7WPP - chains F and H of the 4 polymer chains in the assembly; structure by electron microscopy, 2.85 A resolution.

# Chain F (and H)
Name: von Willebrand factor
Organism: Homo sapiens
Notes: fragment: D'D3 domain; chain H of this document is another copy of the same molecule, construct and numbering; everything in this record applies to it too
UniProtKB: P04275 (VWF_HUMAN); residues 764-1241 here = UniProt positions 764-1241
Chain sequence (490 residues; each row starts with the number of its first residue):
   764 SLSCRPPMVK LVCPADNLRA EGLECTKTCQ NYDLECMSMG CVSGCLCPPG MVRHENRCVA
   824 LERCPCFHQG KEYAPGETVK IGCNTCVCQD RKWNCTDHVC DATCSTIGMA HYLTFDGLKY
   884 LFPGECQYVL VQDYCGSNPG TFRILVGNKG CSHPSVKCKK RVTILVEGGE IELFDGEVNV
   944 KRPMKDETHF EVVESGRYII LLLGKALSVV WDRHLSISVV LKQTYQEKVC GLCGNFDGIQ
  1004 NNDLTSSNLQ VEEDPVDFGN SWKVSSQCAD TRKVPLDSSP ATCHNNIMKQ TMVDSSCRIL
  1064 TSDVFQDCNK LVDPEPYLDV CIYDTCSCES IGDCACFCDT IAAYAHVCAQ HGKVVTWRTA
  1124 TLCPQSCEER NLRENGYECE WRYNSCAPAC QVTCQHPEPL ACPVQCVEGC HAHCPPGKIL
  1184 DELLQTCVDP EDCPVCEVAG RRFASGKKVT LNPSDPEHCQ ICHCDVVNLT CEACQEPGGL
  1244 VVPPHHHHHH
Unresolved in the structure: 764-766, 1242-1253
Sequence notes: expression tag (1242-1253)
Curated features (UniProtKB/Swiss-Prot):
  - region: Ser-764 to Glu-787 (Amino-terminal), Arg-826 to Asp-853 (CX)
  - glycosylation (N-linked (GlcNAc...) asparagine): Asn-857, Asn-1147, Asn-1231
  - natural variant: Cys-788 (C788Y: In VWD2), Thr-791 (T791M: In VWD2), Arg-816 (R816W: In VWD2), Arg-854 (R854Q: In VWD2), Cys-1060 (C1060R: In VWD2), Cys-1149 (C1149R: In VWD1)
  - mutagenesis: Cys-1149 (C1149R: Reduced secretion and increased intracellular retention. Similar phenotype; when associated with S-1169), Cys-1169 (C1169S: Reduced secretion and increased intracellular retention. Similar phenotype; when associated with R-1149)
Disulfide bonds: Cys-767/Cys-808, Cys-776/Cys-804, Cys-788/Cys-799, Cys-792/Cys-827, Cys-810/Cys-821, Cys-829/Cys-851, Cys-846/Cys-863, Cys-849/Cys-858, Cys-867/Cys-996, Cys-889/Cys-1031, Cys-898/Cys-993, Cys-914/Cys-921, Cys-1046/Cys-1089, Cys-1060/Cys-1084, Cys-1071/Cys-1111, Cys-1091/Cys-1099, Cys-1101/Cys-1126, Cys-1130/Cys-1173, Cys-1149/Cys-1169, Cys-1153/Cys-1165, Cys-1157/Cys-1196, Cys-1177/Cys-1190, Cys-1199/Cys-1227, Cys-1222/Cys-1237, Cys-1225/Cys-1234
Glycans and other covalent adducts: N-acetylglucosamine (NAG) linked to Asn-857, Asn-1147, Asn-1231
Bound ions: Ca2+: Asp-879, Asn-998, Asp-1000, Ile-1002, Asn-1005, Asp-1006
From the paper describing this entry:
  - self-association interface (contacts with another copy of this molecule); pairs are residue here / residue on that copy: Cys-1097/Cys-1097 (disulfide), Cys-1142/Cys-1142 (disulfide)

# Chain F / chain H interface
Cross-chain cystine bridges: Cys-1097(F)/Cys-1097(H), Cys-1142(F)/Cys-1142(H)
Contacting residue pairs (36):
  Lys-1052(F) with Glu-1092(H), salt bridge
  Met-1055(F) with Val-919(H), hydrophobic
  Ser-1059(F) with Ile-1094(H)
  Thr-1088(F) with Ile-1094(H)
  Glu-1092(F) with Lys-1052(H), salt bridge; Glu-1092(H)
  Ser-1093(F) with Ser-1093(H), hydrogen bond (backbone-side chain); Ile-1094(H)
  Ile-1094(F) with Ser-1059(H); Ser-1093(H); Cys-1097(H); Phe-1100(H)
  Gly-1095(F) with Cys-1097(H); Phe-1100(H); Cys-1126(H)
  Asp-1096(F) with Cys-1097(H); Thr-1124(H), hydrogen bond
  Cys-1097(F) with Ile-1094(H); Gly-1095(H); Asp-1096(H); Cys-1097(H), disulfide
  Phe-1100(F) with Ile-1094(H); Gly-1095(H)
  Ala-1123(F) with Glu-1132(H)
  Thr-1124(F) with Asp-1096(H)
  Ser-1129(F) with Ser-1129(H)
  Cys-1130(F) with Glu-1131(H)
  Glu-1131(F) with Cys-1130(H); Arg-1145(H); Tyr-1146(H), hydrogen bond (side chain-backbone)
  Tyr-1140(F) with Cys-1142(H), hydrophobic; Arg-1145(H)
  Cys-1142(F) with Tyr-1140(H), hydrophobic; Cys-1142(H), disulfide
  Arg-1145(F) with Tyr-1140(H)
  Tyr-1146(F) with Glu-1131(H), hydrogen bond (backbone-side chain)
Interface residues without a listed pair, chain F (29 interface residues in all): Val-919, Lys-920, Thr-1122, Leu-1125, Cys-1126, Pro-1127, Gln-1128, Glu-1132, Trp-1144
Interface residues without a listed pair, chain H (28 interface residues in all): Lys-920, Met-1055, Thr-1088, Ala-1123, Leu-1125, Pro-1127, Gln-1128, Trp-1144

# Summary
29 residues of chain F and 28 residues of chain H are in contact, with 2 disulfide bonds, 4 hydrogen bonds and
2 salt bridges. Polar pairs include Lys-1052(F)/Glu-1092(H), Ser-1093(F)/Ser-1093(H) and
Asp-1096(F)/Thr-1124(H). N-acetylglucosamine is covalently linked to Asn-857(F), Asn-1147(F) and Asn-1231(F).
The paper reports a self-association interface involving Cys-1097(F) and Cys-1142(F).
Chain F and chain H are both von Willebrand factor (Homo sapiens); the structure, Cryo-EM structure of VWF
D'D3 dimer complexed with D1D2 at 2.85 angstron resolution (1 unit), was determined by electron microscopy,
deposited together with 7WPQ, 7WPR, 7WPS and 7WQT.
